PDB entry 3MKU | X-ray diffraction, 4.20 A resolution (low resolution: residue-level contacts below are approximate; hydrogen-bond / salt-bridge calls are withheld) | chain A

# Chain A
Protein: Multi antimicrobial extrusion protein (Na(+)/drug antiporter) MATE-like MDR efflux pump
Organism: Vibrio cholerae
Reference sequence: C3NQD8 (C3NQD8_VIBCJ); numbering as in UniProt (aligned over 2-461)
Sequence (460 residues; numbered 2 to 461; the number before each row is that of its first residue):
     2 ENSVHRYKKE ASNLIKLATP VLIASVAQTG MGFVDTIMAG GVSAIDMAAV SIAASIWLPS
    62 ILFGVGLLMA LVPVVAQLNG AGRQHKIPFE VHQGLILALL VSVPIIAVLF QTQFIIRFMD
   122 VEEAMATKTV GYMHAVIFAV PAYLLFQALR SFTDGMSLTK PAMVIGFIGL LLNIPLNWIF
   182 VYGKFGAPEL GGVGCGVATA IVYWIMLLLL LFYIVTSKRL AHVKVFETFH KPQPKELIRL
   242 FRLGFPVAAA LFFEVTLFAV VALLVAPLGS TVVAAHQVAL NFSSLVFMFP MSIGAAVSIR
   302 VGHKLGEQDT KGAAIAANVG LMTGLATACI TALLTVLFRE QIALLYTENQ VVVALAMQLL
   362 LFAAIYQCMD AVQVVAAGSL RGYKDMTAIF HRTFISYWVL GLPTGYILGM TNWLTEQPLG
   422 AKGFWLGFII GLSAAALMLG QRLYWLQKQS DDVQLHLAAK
Reported in the primary citation:
  - mutagenesis - D371A, D371N: abolished binding to Cs+

# Summary
The paper reports that D371A and D371N abolish binding to Cs+.
Chain A is Multi antimicrobial extrusion protein (Na(+)/drug antiporter) MATE-like MDR efflux pump (Vibrio
cholerae); the structure, Structure of a Cation-bound Multidrug and Toxin Compound Extrusion (MATE)
transporter, was determined by X-ray diffraction, deposited together with 3MKT.
